3VZ0 - chains A and B; structure by X-ray diffraction, 2.30 A resolution.

[Chain A (and B)]
Protein: Putative NAD-dependent aldehyde dehydrogenase
Organism: Gluconobacter oxydans
Notes: chain B of this document is another copy of the same molecule, construct and numbering; everything in this record applies to it too
Reference sequence: Q5FTL8 (Q5FTL8_GLUOX); residues 1-456 here = UniProt positions 1-456
Amino-acid sequence (459 residues; numbered -2 to 456; the number before each row is that of its first residue; numbers below 1 keep their minus sign (Gly-2 is residue -2)):
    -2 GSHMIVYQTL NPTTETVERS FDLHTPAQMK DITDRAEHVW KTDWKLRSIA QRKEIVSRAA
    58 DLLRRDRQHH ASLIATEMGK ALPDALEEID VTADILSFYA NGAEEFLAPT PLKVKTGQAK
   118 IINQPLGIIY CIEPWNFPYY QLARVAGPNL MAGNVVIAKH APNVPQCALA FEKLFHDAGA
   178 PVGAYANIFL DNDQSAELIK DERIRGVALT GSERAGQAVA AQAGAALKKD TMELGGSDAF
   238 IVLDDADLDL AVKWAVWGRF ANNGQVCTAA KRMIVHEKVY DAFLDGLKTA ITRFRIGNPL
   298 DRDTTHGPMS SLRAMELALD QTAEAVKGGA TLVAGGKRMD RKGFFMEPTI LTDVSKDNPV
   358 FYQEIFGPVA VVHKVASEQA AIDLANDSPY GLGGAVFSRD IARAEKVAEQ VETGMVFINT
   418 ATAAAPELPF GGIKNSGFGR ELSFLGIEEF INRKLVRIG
Disordered / not traced: -2 to 0
Modified / non-standard residues: Mse1, Mse26, Mse75, Mse148, Mse229, Mse270, Mse306, Mse312, Mse336, Mse343, Mse412 (selenomethionine; parent Met)
Sequence notes: expression tag (-2 to 0)
Residues lining bound ligands: nonaethylene glycol (2PE): Glu84, Val88, Phe134, Tyr137, Leu247, Lys250, Trp251, Trp254, Val263, Thr265, Mse412, Phe414, Thr419, Ala420, Ala421, Phe427

[Interface between chain A and chain B]
Residue-residue contacts (92):
  Leu109(A) - Phe441(B)  hydrophobic
  Lys112(A) - Glu424(B)
  Lys117(A) - Glu402(B)  salt bridge
  Gln121(A) - Glu406(B)  hydrogen bond (side chain-backbone)
  Arg202(A) - Lys431(B)  hydrogen bond (side chain-backbone)
  Glu210(A) - Leu224(B)
  Gly213(A) - Leu224(B)
  Gln214(A) - Ala222(B)
  Gln214(A) - Leu224(B)
  Ala217(A) - Gly221(B)
  Ala218(A) - Ala218(B)
  Ala218(A) - Gly221(B)
  Ala218(A) - Ala222(B)  hydrophobic
  Gly221(A) - Ala217(B)
  Gly221(A) - Ala218(B)
  Ala222(A) - Gln214(B)
  Leu224(A) - Glu210(B)
  Leu224(A) - Gly213(B)
  Leu224(A) - Gln214(B)
  Leu224(A) - Leu231(B)  hydrophobic
  Leu224(A) - Phe435(B)
  Lys225(A) - Phe435(B)
  Lys226(A) - Ile430(B)
  Lys226(A) - Phe435(B)
  Glu402(A) - Lys117(B)  salt bridge
  Glu402(A) - Val453(B)
  Ala405(A) - Lys451(B)  hydrogen bond (backbone-side chain)
  Glu406(A) - Ile119(B)
  Glu406(A) - Gln121(B)  hydrogen bond (backbone-side chain)
  Glu406(A) - Lys451(B)  hydrogen bond (backbone-side chain)
  Val408(A) - Lys451(B)  hydrogen bond (backbone-side chain)
  Glu409(A) - Trp37(B)
  Thr410(A) - Asn449(B)  hydrogen bond (backbone-side chain)
  Thr410(A) - Lys451(B)
  Gly411(A) - Asn449(B)
  Gly411(A) - Arg450(B)
  Gly411(A) - Lys451(B)
  Gly411(A) - Leu452(B)  hydrogen bond (backbone-backbone)
  Mse412(A) - Leu452(B)
  Val413(A) - Leu452(B)  hydrogen bond (backbone-backbone)
  Val413(A) - Val453(B)
  Val413(A) - Arg454(B)  hydrogen bond (backbone-backbone)
  Phe414(A) - Arg454(B)
  Ile415(A) - Val453(B)  hydrophobic
  Ile415(A) - Arg454(B)  hydrogen bond (backbone-backbone)
  Ile415(A) - Ile455(B)
  Ile415(A) - Gly456(B)
  Glu424(A) - Lys110(B)
  Leu425(A) - Val111(B)  hydrophobic
  Leu425(A) - Ala116(B)  hydrophobic
  Pro426(A) - Leu109(B)
  Pro426(A) - Ile118(B)  hydrophobic
  Pro426(A) - Leu452(B)
  Ile430(A) - Leu123(B)  hydrophobic
  Ile430(A) - Asn449(B)
  Lys431(A) - Arg202(B)
  Phe435(A) - Leu224(B)
  Phe435(A) - Lys225(B)
  Phe435(A) - Lys226(B)
  Arg437(A) - Asn449(B)  hydrogen bond
  Arg437(A) - Arg450(B)  hydrogen bond (side chain-backbone)
  Phe441(A) - Leu109(B)  hydrophobic
  Leu442(A) - Arg450(B)
  Asn449(A) - Thr410(B)  hydrogen bond (side chain-backbone)
  Asn449(A) - Gly411(B)
  Asn449(A) - Ile430(B)
  Asn449(A) - Arg437(B)  hydrogen bond
  Arg450(A) - Gly411(B)
  Arg450(A) - Arg437(B)  hydrogen bond (backbone-side chain)
  Arg450(A) - Leu442(B)
  Lys451(A) - Ala405(B)  hydrogen bond (side chain-backbone)
  Lys451(A) - Glu406(B)  hydrogen bond (side chain-backbone)
  Lys451(A) - Val408(B)  hydrogen bond (side chain-backbone)
  Lys451(A) - Thr410(B)
  Lys451(A) - Gly411(B)
  Leu452(A) - Gly411(B)  hydrogen bond (backbone-backbone)
  Leu452(A) - Mse412(B)
  Leu452(A) - Val413(B)  hydrogen bond (backbone-backbone)
  Leu452(A) - Phe414(B)  hydrophobic
  Leu452(A) - Pro426(B)
  Val453(A) - Ala405(B)  hydrophobic
  Val453(A) - Val413(B)
  Val453(A) - Ile415(B)  hydrophobic
  Arg454(A) - Val413(B)  hydrogen bond (backbone-backbone)
  Arg454(A) - Phe414(B)
  Arg454(A) - Ile415(B)  hydrogen bond (backbone-backbone)
  Arg454(A) - Leu425(B)
  Ile455(A) - Glu402(B)
  Ile455(A) - Ile415(B)  hydrophobic
  Gly456(A) - Ile415(B)
  Gly456(A) - Asn416(B)
  Gly456(A) - Thr417(B)
Interface residues without a listed pair, chain A (51 interface residues in all): Ala116, Ile118, Leu123, Leu231, Ile398, Gln407, Thr417, Asn432
Interface residues without a listed pair, chain B (56 interface residues in all): Lys42, Lys112, Ile398, Gln407, Gly429

[Overview]
51 residues of chain A face 56 of chain B across their interface, with 23 hydrogen bonds and 2 salt bridges.
Polar contacts include Lys117(A)-Glu402(B), Gln121(A)-Glu406(B) and Arg202(A)-Lys431(B). Ligands of chain A:
nonaethylene glycol.
Both chains are Putative NAD-dependent aldehyde dehydrogenase (Gluconobacter oxydans). Entry 3VZ0 (Structural
insights into cofactor and substrate selection by Gox0499) was determined by X-ray diffraction, deposited
together with 3VZ2, 3VZ1 and 3VZ3.
